Entry 6EM9 (electron microscopy, 8.40 A resolution (very low resolution: no residue pairs are listed; an interface is given only as per-side residue counts)); this record covers chains B and C of the 10 polymer chains in the assembly.

# Chain B (and C)
Protein: ATP-dependent Clp protease ATP-binding subunit ClpC
Organism: Staphylococcus aureus (strain bovine RF122 / ET3-1)
Notes: chain C of this document is another copy of the same molecule, construct and numbering; everything in this record applies to it too
UniProtKB: Q2YSD6 (CLPC_STAAB); residues 1-818 here = UniProt positions 1-818
Amino-acid sequence (818 residues; numbered 1 to 818; the number before each row is that of its first residue):
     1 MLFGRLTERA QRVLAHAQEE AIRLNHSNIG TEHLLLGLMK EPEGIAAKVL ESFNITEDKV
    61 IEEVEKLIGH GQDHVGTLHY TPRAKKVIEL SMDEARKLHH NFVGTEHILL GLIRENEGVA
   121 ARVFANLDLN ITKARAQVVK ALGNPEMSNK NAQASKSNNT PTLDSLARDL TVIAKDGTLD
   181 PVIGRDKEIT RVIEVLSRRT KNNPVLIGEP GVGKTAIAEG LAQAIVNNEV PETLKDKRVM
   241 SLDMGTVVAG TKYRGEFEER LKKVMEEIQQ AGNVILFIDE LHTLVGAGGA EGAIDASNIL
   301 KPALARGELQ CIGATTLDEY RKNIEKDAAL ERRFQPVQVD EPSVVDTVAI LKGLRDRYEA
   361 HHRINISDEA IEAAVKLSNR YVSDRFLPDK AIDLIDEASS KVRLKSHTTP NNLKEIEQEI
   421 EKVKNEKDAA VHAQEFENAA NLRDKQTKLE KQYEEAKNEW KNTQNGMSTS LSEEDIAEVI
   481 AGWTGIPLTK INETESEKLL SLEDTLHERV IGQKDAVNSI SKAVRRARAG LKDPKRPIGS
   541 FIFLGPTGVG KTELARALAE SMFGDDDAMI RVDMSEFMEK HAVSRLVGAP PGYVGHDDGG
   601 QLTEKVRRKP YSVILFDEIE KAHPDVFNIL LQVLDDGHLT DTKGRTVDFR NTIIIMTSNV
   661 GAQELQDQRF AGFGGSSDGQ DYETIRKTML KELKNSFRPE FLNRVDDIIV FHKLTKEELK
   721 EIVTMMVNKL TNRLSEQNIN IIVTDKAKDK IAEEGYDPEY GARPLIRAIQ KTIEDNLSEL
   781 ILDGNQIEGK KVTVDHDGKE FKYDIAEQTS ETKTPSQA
Not modelled in the structure: 1-4, 70-79, 113-115, 160-161, 248-254, 288-295, 465, 537-538, 592-595, 670-678, 795-818 (chain C: 1-161, 248-254, 288-295, 465, 537-538, 592-595, 670-678, 795-818)
Swiss-Prot annotation at these positions:
  - binding site (ATP): G208 to T215, G545 to T552
What the authors report for this chain:
  - self-association interface (contacts with another copy of this molecule): F436, R443

# Chain B / chain C interface
At this resolution (8 A) residue pairs are not listed: 9 residues of chain B and 7 of chain C lie at the interface.

# Overview
Chain B and chain C form an interface of 9 and 7 residues respectively. From UniProt: 16 ATP-binding residues
on chain B. From the paper: a self-association interface involving F436(B) and R443(B).
Both chains are ATP-dependent Clp protease ATP-binding subunit ClpC (Staphylococcus aureus (strain bovine
RF122 / ET3-1)). Entry 6EM9 (S.aureus ClpC resting state, asymmetric map) was determined by electron
microscopy (same publication as 6EM8 and 6EMW).
